PDB entry 7RZT | electron microscopy, 2.35 A resolution | chains B and E of the 6 polymer chains in the assembly

# Chain B
Molecule: SARS-CoV-2 HR1 S940F linked to a scaffold, Spike protein S2'
Source organism: Nostoc punctiforme (strain ATCC 29133 / PCC 73102)
UniProtKB: chimeric construct of B2J981, P0DTC2: residues 742-915 from B2J981 (B2J981_NOSP7) positions 5-178 (UniProt number = residue number - 737); residues 917-988 from P0DTC2 (SPIKE_SARS2) positions 917-988 (same numbers)
Sequence (257 residues; numbered 732 to 988; the number before each row is that of its first residue):
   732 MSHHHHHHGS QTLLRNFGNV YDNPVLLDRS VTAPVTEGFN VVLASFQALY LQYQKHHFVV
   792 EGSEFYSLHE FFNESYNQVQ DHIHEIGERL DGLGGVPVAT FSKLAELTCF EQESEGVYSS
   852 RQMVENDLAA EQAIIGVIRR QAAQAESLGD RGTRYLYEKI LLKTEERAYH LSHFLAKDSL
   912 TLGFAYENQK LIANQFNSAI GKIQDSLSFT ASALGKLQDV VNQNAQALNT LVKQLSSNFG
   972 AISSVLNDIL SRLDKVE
Not modelled in the structure: 732-917
Sequence notes: initiating methionine (732); expression tag (733-741); linker (916); engineered mutation F940 (Ser in P0DTC2)

# Chain E
Molecule: Spike protein S2'
Source organism: Severe acute respiratory syndrome coronavirus 2
UniProtKB: P0DTC2 (SPIKE_SARS2); residues 1162-1201 here = UniProt positions 1162-1201
Sequence (41 residues; each row starts with the number of its first residue):
  1161 GPDVDLGDIS GINASVVNIQ KEIDRLNEVA KNLNESLIDL Q
Not modelled in the structure: 1161-1163, 1201
Sequence notes: expression tag (1161)
Curated features (UniProtKB/Swiss-Prot):
  - glycosylation (N-linked (GlcNAc...) asparagine): N1173 (complex), N1194 (complex)
  - natural variant: V1176 (V1176F: In strain: Gamma/P.1, Theta/P.3 and 1 more)

# Chain B / chain E interface
Contacting residue pairs (42; chain B residue first):
  Q920(B) - L1200(E)
  A924(B) - I1198(E)  hydrophobic
  A924(B) - L1200(E)  hydrophobic
  F927(B) - S1196(E)
  F927(B) - I1198(E)  hydrophobic
  N928(B) - L1197(E)
  N928(B) - I1198(E)  hydrogen bond (side chain-backbone)
  I931(B) - L1193(E)
  I931(B) - L1197(E)  hydrophobic
  I934(B) - L1193(E)  hydrophobic
  Q935(B) - A1190(E)  hydrogen bond (side chain-backbone)
  Q935(B) - L1193(E)
  Q935(B) - N1194(E)
  L938(B) - L1186(E)  hydrophobic
  L938(B) - V1189(E)  hydrophobic
  L938(B) - A1190(E)  hydrophobic
  S939(B) - A1190(E)
  A942(B) - I1183(E)
  A942(B) - N1187(E)
  L945(B) - I1179(E)
  L945(B) - I1183(E)
  L945(B) - L1186(E)  hydrophobic
  G946(B) - I1183(E)
  Q949(B) - V1177(E)
  Q949(B) - N1178(E)
  Q949(B) - I1179(E)
  Q949(B) - Q1180(E)
  Q949(B) - I1183(E)
  N953(B) - V1176(E)
  N953(B) - V1177(E)  hydrogen bond (side chain-backbone)
  A956(B) - A1174(E)
  A956(B) - S1175(E)
  Q957(B) - V1176(E)
  N960(B) - N1173(E)
  N960(B) - A1174(E)  hydrogen bond (side chain-backbone)
  V963(B) - I1169(E)
  V963(B) - I1172(E)
  L966(B) - I1169(E)  hydrophobic
  S967(B) - I1169(E)
  S967(B) - S1170(E)  hydrogen bond
  F970(B) - L1166(E)  hydrophobic
  N978(B) - V1164(E)  hydrogen bond (side chain-backbone)
Interface residues without a listed pair, chain B (28 interface residues in all): K921, T941, V952, L959, I973, S974
Interface residues without a listed pair, chain E (25 interface residues in all): K1191

# Summary
28 residues of chain B face 25 of chain E across their interface, with 6 hydrogen bonds. Among the polar pairs
are N928(B)-I1198(E), Q935(B)-A1190(E) and N953(B)-V1177(E).
Chain B is SARS-CoV-2 HR1 S940F linked to a scaffold, Spike protein S2' (Nostoc punctiforme (strain ATCC 29133
/ PCC 73102)) and chain E is Spike protein S2' (Severe acute respiratory syndrome coronavirus 2); the
structure, Cryo-EM structure of the SARS-CoV-2 HR1HR2 fusion core complex with S940F mutation, was determined
by electron microscopy (same publication as 7RZQ, 7RZR, 7RZS, 7RZU and 7RZV).
